Entry 4Y4H (X-ray diffraction, 3.10 A resolution); this record covers chains A and B of the 4 polymer chains in the assembly.

== Chain A ==
Name: Antigen-presenting glycoprotein CD1d1
Source organism: Mus musculus
Notes: fragment: Ectodomain
Reference sequence: P11609 (CD1D1_MOUSE); residues 1-279 here correspond to UniProt positions 19-297 (UniProt number = residue number + 18)
Chain sequence (285 residues; row label = number of the first residue in the row):
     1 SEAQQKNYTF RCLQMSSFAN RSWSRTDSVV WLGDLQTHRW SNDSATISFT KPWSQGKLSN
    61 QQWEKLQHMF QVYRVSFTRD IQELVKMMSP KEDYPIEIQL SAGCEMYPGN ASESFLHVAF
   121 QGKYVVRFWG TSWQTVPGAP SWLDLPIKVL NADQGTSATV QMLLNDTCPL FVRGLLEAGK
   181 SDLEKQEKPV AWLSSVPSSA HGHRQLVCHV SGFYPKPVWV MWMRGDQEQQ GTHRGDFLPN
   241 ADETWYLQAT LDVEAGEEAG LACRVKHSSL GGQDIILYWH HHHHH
Not modelled in the structure: 1-6, 198-203, 280-285
Differences from the reference sequence: variant His-201 (Asp219 in P11609); expression tag (280-285)
Cystine bridges: Cys-104/Cys-168, Cys-208/Cys-263
Covalent attachments: N-acetylglucosamine (NAG) linked to Asn-20, Asn-42, Asn-165
Ligand contacts: gck152 (49X; (1R)-1,5-anhydro-1-{(1E,3S,4S,5R)-4,5-dihydroxy-3-[(8-phenyloctanoyl)amino]nonadec-1-en-1-yl}-D-galactitol): Cys-12, Gln-14, Phe-70, Val-72, Tyr-73, Ser-76, Phe-77, Asp-80, Ile-81, Leu-84, Ile-98, Leu-100, Ala-102, Leu-116, Val-118, Phe-120, Val-126, Trp-133, Trp-142, Leu-143, Leu-150, Asp-153, Gly-155, Thr-156, Val-160, Leu-163
Swiss-Prot annotation at these positions:
  - binding site (a D-galactosylceramide): Asp-80, Asp-153 to Thr-156
  - glycosylation (N-linked (GlcNAc...) asparagine): Asn-7, Asn-20, Asn-42, Asn-110, Asn-165

== Chain B ==
Name: Beta-2-microglobulin
Source organism: Mus musculus
Reference sequence: P01887 (B2MG_MOUSE); residues 1-99 here correspond to UniProt positions 21-119 (UniProt number = residue number + 20)
Chain sequence (99 residues; row label = number of the first residue in the row):
     1 IQKTPQIQVY SRHPPENGKP NILNCYVTQF HPPHIEIQML KNGKKIPKVE MSDMSFSKDW
    61 SFYILAHTEF TPTETDTYAC RVKHASMAEP KTVYWDRDM
Not modelled in the structure: 1, 98-99
Cystine bridges: Cys-25/Cys-80

== Interface between chain A and chain B ==
Contacting residue pairs (44; chain A residue first):
  Leu-13(A) with Ser-55(B); Phe-56(B)
  Gln-14(A) with Phe-56(B)
  Met-15(A) with Ser-55(B); Phe-56(B), hydrophobic; Phe-62(B), hydrophobic
  Val-29(A) with Asp-53(B); Met-54(B); Ser-55(B)
  Trp-31(A) with Ser-55(B), hydrogen bond; Tyr-63(B)
  Gln-36(A) with Asp-53(B), hydrogen bond
  Arg-39(A) with Asp-53(B), salt bridge
  Glu-97(A) with His-31(B); Pro-33(B)
  Gln-99(A) with Phe-56(B); Trp-60(B), hydrogen bond (side chain-backbone); Phe-62(B)
  Leu-100(A) with Phe-56(B)
  Ser-101(A) with Trp-60(B)
  His-117(A) with Trp-60(B)
  Ala-119(A) with Trp-60(B), hydrophobic
  Gln-121(A) with His-31(B)
  Gly-122(A) with His-31(B)
  Tyr-124(A) with Trp-60(B)
  Trp-192(A) with Pro-14(B), hydrophobic; Pro-15(B)
  Ser-194(A) with Arg-97(B)
  Ser-211(A) with Arg-12(B), hydrogen bond (side chain-backbone)
  Gly-212(A) with Arg-12(B)
  Leu-238(A) with Gln-8(B); Tyr-10(B)
  Pro-239(A) with Tyr-10(B), hydrogen bond (backbone-side chain); Asn-24(B); Tyr-26(B), hydrophobic; Leu-65(B)
  Asn-240(A) with Tyr-10(B); Arg-12(B); Asn-24(B)
  Ala-241(A) with Leu-65(B); His-67(B)
  Asp-242(A) with Arg-12(B), salt bridge
  Thr-244(A) with Arg-12(B)
  Tyr-246(A) with Tyr-10(B), hydrophobic
Other interface residues (no listed pair), chain A (30 interface residues in all): Ser-17, Val-118, Val-190
Other interface residues (no listed pair), chain B (22 interface residues in all): Ser-11, His-13, Pro-32

== In short ==
Chain A and chain B form an interface of 30 and 22 residues respectively, with 5 hydrogen bonds and 2 salt
bridges. Polar contacts include Arg-39(A)/Asp-53(B), Asp-242(A)/Arg-12(B) and Trp-31(A)/Ser-55(B). Chain A
binds gck152. N-acetylglucosamine is covalently linked to Asn-20(A), Asn-42(A) and Asn-165(A).
Here chain A is Antigen-presenting glycoprotein CD1d1 and chain B is Beta-2-microglobulin, both from Mus
musculus. Entry 4Y4H (Crystal structure of the mCD1d/GCK152/iNKTCR ternary complex) was determined by X-ray
diffraction.
